3W02 - chains A and B; structure by X-ray diffraction, 2.98 A resolution.

# Chain A (and B)
Molecule: Heptaprenylglyceryl phosphate synthase
Organism: Staphylococcus aureus
Notes: EC 2.5.1.-; chain B of this document is another copy of the same molecule, construct and numbering; everything in this record applies to it too
UniProtKB: A7X435 (PCRB_STAA1); residues 1-230 here = UniProt positions 1-230
Sequence (235 residues; each row starts with the number of its first residue; numbers below 1 keep their minus sign (Ala-4 is residue -4)):
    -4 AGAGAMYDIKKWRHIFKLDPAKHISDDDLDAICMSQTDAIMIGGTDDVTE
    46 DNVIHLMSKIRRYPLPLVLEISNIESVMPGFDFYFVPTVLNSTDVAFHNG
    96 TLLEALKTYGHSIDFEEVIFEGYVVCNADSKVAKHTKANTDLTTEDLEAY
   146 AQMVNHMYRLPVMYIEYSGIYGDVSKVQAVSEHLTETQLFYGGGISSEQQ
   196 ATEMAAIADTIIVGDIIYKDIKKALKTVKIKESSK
Not modelled in the structure: -4 to -2, 226-230 (chain B: -4 to -1, 227-230)
Sequence notes: expression tag (-4 to 0)
Curated features (UniProtKB/Swiss-Prot):
  - binding site (sn-glycerol 1-phosphate): Lys12, Tyr159 to Gly164, Gly189, Gly209, Asp210
  - binding site (Mg(2+)): Asp14, Thr40

# Interface between chain A and chain B
Residue-residue contacts (50):
  Leu85(A) - Asn94(B)
  Ser87(A) - Val90(B)
  Thr88(A) - Val90(B)
  Asp89(A) - Val90(B)
  Val90(A) - Ser87(B)
  Val90(A) - Thr88(B)
  Val90(A) - Asp89(B)
  Val90(A) - Val90(B)
  Val90(A) - His93(B)
  His93(A) - Val90(B)
  His93(A) - His93(B)
  His93(A) - Asn94(B)
  Asn94(A) - Leu85(B)  hydrogen bond (side chain-backbone)
  Asn94(A) - His93(B)
  Asn94(A) - Met148(B)
  Asn94(A) - Tyr153(B)  hydrogen bond
  Leu97(A) - Met148(B)  hydrophobic
  Leu98(A) - Asp141(B)
  Leu98(A) - Ala144(B)  hydrophobic
  Leu98(A) - Tyr145(B)  hydrophobic
  Leu98(A) - Met148(B)  hydrophobic
  Leu101(A) - Ala144(B)
  Leu101(A) - Met148(B)  hydrophobic
  Lys102(A) - Asp141(B)  salt bridge
  Gly105(A) - Gln147(B)
  Phe110(A) - Gln147(B)
  Phe110(A) - His151(B)
  Phe110(A) - Met152(B)  hydrophobic
  Val113(A) - Met152(B)  hydrophobic
  Phe115(A) - Met152(B)  hydrophobic
  Phe115(A) - Tyr153(B)  hydrophobic
  Asp141(A) - Lys102(B)  salt bridge
  Ala144(A) - Leu98(B)  hydrophobic
  Ala144(A) - Leu101(B)
  Ala144(A) - Lys102(B)
  Tyr145(A) - Leu98(B)
  Gln147(A) - Leu101(B)
  Gln147(A) - Gly105(B)
  Met148(A) - Asn94(B)
  Met148(A) - Leu97(B)  hydrophobic
  Met148(A) - Leu98(B)  hydrophobic
  Met148(A) - Leu101(B)  hydrophobic
  His151(A) - Phe110(B)
  Met152(A) - Leu97(B)  hydrophobic
  Met152(A) - Val113(B)  hydrophobic
  Met152(A) - Phe115(B)
  Tyr153(A) - Asn94(B)  hydrogen bond
  Tyr153(A) - Phe115(B)  hydrophobic
  Tyr153(A) - Tyr153(B)
  Arg154(A) - Phe110(B)
Also at the interface, not in a pair above, chain A (28 interface residues in all): Val81, Glu99, Glu140, Leu155
Also at the interface, not in a pair above, chain B (26 interface residues in all): Glu140, Arg154, Leu155

# Overview
28 residues of chain A face 26 of chain B across their interface, with 3 hydrogen bonds and 2 salt bridges.
Among the polar pairs are Lys102(A)-Asp141(B), Asn94(A)-Leu85(B) and Asn94(A)-Tyr153(B). UniProt lists 10
sn-glycerol 1-phosphate-binding residues and Mg2+-binding residues Asp14(A) and Thr40(A) on chain A.
Chain A and chain B are both Heptaprenylglyceryl phosphate synthase (Staphylococcus aureus); the structure,
Crystal structure of PcrB complexed with SO4 from Staphylococcus aureus subsp. aureus Mu3, was determined by
X-ray diffraction, deposited together with 3VZX, 3VZZ, 3W00 and 3W01.
